Entry 3GJA (X-ray diffraction, 2.20 A resolution); this record covers chain A.

[Chain A]
Molecule: CytC3
Chain sequence (319 residues; row label = number of the first residue in the row):
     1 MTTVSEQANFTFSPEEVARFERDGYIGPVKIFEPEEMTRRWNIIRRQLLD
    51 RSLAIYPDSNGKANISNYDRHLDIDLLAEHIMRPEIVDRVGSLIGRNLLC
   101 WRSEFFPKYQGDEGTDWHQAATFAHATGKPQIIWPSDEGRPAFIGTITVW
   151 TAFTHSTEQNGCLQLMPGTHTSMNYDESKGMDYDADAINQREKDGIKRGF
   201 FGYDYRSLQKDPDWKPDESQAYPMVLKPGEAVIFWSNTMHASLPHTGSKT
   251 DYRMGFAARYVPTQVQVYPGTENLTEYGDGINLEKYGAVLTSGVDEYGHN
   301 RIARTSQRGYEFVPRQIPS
Unresolved in the structure: 1-7, 170-172, 179-220, 318-319
Reported in the primary citation:
  - conformationally variable residues (order/disorder transition): Ser178 to Ser219

[Summary]
The paper reports conformational variability at Ser178.
Chain A is CytC3; the structure, CytC3, was determined by X-ray diffraction (same publication as 3GJB).
